7N2S - chains D and F of the 5 polymer chains in the assembly; structure by X-ray diffraction, 2.37 A resolution.

Chain D:
Protein: T cell receptor alpha chain
From: Homo sapiens
Amino-acid sequence (209 residues; row label = number of the first residue in the row):
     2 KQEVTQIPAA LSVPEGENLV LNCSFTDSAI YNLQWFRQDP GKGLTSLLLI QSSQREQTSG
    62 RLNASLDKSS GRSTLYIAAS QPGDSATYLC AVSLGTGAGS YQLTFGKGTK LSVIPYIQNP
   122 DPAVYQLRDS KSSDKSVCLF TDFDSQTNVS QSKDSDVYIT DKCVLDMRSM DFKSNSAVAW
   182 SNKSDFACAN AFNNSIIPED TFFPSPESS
Unresolved in the structure: 134-137, 149-155, 168-173, 196-202, 207-210
Disulfide bonds: C24-C91, C139-C189
Covalent attachments: N-acetylglucosamine (NAG) linked to N23

Chain F:
Protein: T cell receptor beta chain
From: Homo sapiens
Amino-acid sequence (242 residues; row label = number of the first residue in the row):
     3 GVTQTPKHLI TATGQRVTLR CSPRSGDLSV YWYQQSLDQG LQFLIQYYNG EERAKGNILE
    63 RFSAQQFPDL HSELNLSSLE LGDSALYFCA SSVGLYSTDT QYFGPGTRLT VLEDLKNVFP
   123 PEVAVFEPSE AEISHTQKAT LVCLATGFYP DHVELSWWVN GKEVHSGVCT DPQPLKEQPA
   183 LNDSRYALSS RLRVSATFWQ NPRNHFRCQV QFYGLSENDE WTQDRAKPVT QIVSAEAWGR
   243 AD
Unresolved in the structure: 242-244
Disulfide bonds: C23-C91, C145-C210

How chain D and chain F interact:
Contacting residue pairs (79; chain D residue first):
  Y32(D) - S99(F)
  N33(D) - S99(F)
  Q35(D) - T102(F)  hydrogen bond
  Q39(D) - Q37(F)  hydrogen bond
  Q39(D) - F90(F)
  G42(D) - P107(F)
  G44(D) - G106(F)
  G44(D) - P107(F)
  L45(D) - L43(F)  hydrophobic
  L45(D) - F105(F)  hydrophobic
  L50(D) - T100(F)
  L50(D) - D101(F)
  L50(D) - T102(F)
  Q52(D) - T100(F)
  L90(D) - L43(F)  hydrophobic
  S101(D) - R55(F)
  Y102(D) - Y33(F)  hydrogen bond
  Y102(D) - Q48(F)
  Y102(D) - G96(F)
  Y102(D) - L97(F)
  Q103(D) - F45(F)
  Q103(D) - G58(F)
  L104(D) - Y35(F)
  L104(D) - Q103(F)
  F106(D) - L43(F)  hydrophobic
  F106(D) - F105(F)  hydrophobic
  K108(D) - L39(F)  hydrogen bond (side chain-backbone)
  K108(D) - D40(F)  hydrogen bond (side chain-backbone)
  D122(D) - H137(F)  salt bridge
  D122(D) - T138(F)
  Y126(D) - S131(F)
  Y126(D) - A133(F)
  Y126(D) - E134(F)
  Y126(D) - H137(F)
  Q127(D) - S131(F)
  L128(D) - F128(F)  hydrophobic
  L128(D) - E129(F)
  L128(D) - P130(F)  hydrophobic
  L128(D) - T142(F)
  L128(D) - V144(F)  hydrophobic
  R129(D) - F128(F)
  R129(D) - E129(F)  hydrogen bond (backbone-backbone)
  D130(D) - A126(F)
  D130(D) - V127(F)
  D130(D) - F128(F)
  S131(D) - V127(F)  hydrogen bond (backbone-backbone)
  S131(D) - E129(F)
  S131(D) - E238(F)
  S131(D) - A239(F)
  K132(D) - E238(F)  salt bridge
  V138(D) - F128(F)  hydrophobic
  L140(D) - T142(F)
  L140(D) - V144(F)  hydrophobic
  D143(D) - R195(F)  salt bridge
  Y159(D) - E179(F)
  I160(D) - L177(F)
  T161(D) - D173(F)
  T161(D) - L177(F)
  T161(D) - S191(F)
  T161(D) - R193(F)  hydrogen bond
  D162(D) - D173(F)
  D162(D) - R193(F)
  C164(D) - C171(F)  disulfide
  C164(D) - T172(F)
  C164(D) - R193(F)
  D167(D) - V170(F)
  D167(D) - T172(F)
  K174(D) - V170(F)
  S175(D) - R195(F)
  S177(D) - R193(F)  hydrogen bond
  A178(D) - R193(F)
  V179(D) - V144(F)  hydrophobic
  V179(D) - S191(F)
  V179(D) - R193(F)
  W181(D) - L146(F)  hydrophobic
  W181(D) - L177(F)  hydrophobic
  W181(D) - A189(F)  hydrophobic
  F203(D) - H137(F)
  P205(D) - A133(F)  hydrophobic
Other interface residues (no listed pair), chain D (48 interface residues in all): F37, S47, G100, K111, T142, V165, L166
Other interface residues (no listed pair), chain F (52 interface residues in all): Q41, A56, Y98, T148, P174, Q175
Disulfides between the chains: C164(D)-C171(F)

Overview:
Chain D and chain F form an interface of 48 and 52 residues respectively; the contacts include 1 disulfide
bond, 9 hydrogen bonds and 3 salt bridges. Among the polar pairs are D122(D)-H137(F), K132(D)-E238(F) and
D143(D)-R195(F). Covalently linked N-acetylglucosamine: at N23(D).
Chain D is T cell receptor alpha chain and chain F is T cell receptor beta chain, both from Homo sapiens; the
structure, AS3.1-PRPF3-HLA*B27, was determined by X-ray diffraction together with 7N2N, 7N2O, 7N2P, 7N2Q, 7N2R
and 8CX4 from the same study.
